Entry 9DBK (electron microscopy, 3.12 A resolution); this record covers chain A.

Chain A:
Protein: Sodium channel protein type 10 subunit alpha
Source organism: Homo sapiens
UniProtKB: Q9Y5Y9 (SCNAA_HUMAN); residue numbers follow UniProt; this construct covers 1-1956
Chain sequence (2001 residues; row label = number of the first residue in the row; numbers below 1 keep their minus sign (Asp-44 is residue -44)):
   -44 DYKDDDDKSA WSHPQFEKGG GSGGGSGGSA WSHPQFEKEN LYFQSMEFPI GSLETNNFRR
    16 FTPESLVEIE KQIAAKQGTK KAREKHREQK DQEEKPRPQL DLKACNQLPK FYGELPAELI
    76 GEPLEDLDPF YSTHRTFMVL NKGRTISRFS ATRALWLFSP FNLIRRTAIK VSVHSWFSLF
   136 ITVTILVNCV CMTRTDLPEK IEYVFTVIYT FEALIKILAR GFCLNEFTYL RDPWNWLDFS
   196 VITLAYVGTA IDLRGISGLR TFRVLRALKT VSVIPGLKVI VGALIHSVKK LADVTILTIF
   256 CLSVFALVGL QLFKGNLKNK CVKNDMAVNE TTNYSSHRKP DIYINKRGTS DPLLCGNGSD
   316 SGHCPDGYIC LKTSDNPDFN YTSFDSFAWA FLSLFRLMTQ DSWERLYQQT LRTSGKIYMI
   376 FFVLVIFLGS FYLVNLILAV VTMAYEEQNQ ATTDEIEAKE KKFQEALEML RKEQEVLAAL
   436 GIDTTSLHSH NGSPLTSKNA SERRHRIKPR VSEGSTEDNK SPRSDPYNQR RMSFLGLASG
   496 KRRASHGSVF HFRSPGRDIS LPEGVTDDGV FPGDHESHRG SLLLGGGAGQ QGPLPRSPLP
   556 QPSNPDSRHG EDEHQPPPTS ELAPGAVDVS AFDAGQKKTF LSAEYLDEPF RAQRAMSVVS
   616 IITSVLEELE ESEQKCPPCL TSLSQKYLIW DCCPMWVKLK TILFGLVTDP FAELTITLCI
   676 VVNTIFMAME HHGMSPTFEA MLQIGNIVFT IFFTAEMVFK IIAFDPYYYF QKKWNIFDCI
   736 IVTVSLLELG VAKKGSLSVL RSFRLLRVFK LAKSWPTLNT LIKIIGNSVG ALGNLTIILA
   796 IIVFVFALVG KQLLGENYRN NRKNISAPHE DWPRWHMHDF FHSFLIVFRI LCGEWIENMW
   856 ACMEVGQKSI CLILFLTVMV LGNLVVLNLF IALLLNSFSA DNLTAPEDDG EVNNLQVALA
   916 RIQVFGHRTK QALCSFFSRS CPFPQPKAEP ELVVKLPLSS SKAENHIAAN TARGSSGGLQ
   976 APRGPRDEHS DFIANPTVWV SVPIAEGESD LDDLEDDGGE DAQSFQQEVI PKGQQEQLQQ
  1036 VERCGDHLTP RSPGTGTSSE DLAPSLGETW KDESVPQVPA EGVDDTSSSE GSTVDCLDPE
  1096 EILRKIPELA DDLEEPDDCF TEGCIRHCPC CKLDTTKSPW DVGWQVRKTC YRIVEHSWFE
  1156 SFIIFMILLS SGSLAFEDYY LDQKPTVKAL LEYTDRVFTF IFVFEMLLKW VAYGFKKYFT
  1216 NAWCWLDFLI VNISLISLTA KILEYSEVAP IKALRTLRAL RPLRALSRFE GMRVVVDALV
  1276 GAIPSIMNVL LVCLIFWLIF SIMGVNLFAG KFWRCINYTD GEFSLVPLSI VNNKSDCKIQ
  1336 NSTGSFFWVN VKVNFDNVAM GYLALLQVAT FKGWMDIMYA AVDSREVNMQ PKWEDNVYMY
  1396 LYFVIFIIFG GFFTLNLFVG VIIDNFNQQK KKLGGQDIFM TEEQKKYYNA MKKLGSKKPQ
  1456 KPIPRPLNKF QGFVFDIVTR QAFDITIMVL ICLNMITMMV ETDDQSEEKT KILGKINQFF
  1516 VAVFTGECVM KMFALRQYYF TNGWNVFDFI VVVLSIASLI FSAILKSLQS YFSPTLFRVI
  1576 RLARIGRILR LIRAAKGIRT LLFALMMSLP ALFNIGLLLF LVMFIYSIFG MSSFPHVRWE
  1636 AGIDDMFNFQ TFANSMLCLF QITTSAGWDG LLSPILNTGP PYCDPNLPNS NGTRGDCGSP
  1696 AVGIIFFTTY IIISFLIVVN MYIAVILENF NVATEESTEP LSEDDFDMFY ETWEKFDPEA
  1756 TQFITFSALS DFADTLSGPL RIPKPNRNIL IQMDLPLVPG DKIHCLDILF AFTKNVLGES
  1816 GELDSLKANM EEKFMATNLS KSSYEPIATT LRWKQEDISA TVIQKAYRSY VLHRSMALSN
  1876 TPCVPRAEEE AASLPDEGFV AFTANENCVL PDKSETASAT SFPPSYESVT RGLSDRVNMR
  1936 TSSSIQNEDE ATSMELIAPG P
Unresolved in the structure: -44 to 231, 281-294, 408-650, 896-1135, 1727-1956
Sequence notes: expression tag (-44 to 0); variant Val1713 (Met in Q9Y5Y9)
Cystine bridges: Cys276-Cys319, Cys310-Cys325, Cys857-Cys866, Cys1310-Cys1332, Cys1678-Cys1692
Glycans and other covalent adducts: N-acetylglucosamine (NAG) linked to Asn312, Asn819, Asn1312, Asn1328; glycan linked to Asn1336
Residues lining bound ligands:
  - 1-O-octadecyl-sn-glycero-3-phosphocholine (LPE), molecule 1: Phe260, Val263, Leu267, Ile372, Tyr373, Ile375, Phe376, Leu379, Ser1568, Thr1570, Leu1571, Val1574
  - 1-O-octadecyl-sn-glycero-3-phosphocholine (LPE), molecule 2: Asp315, Lys371, Ile372, Met374, Phe1615, Phe1647, Ala1648, Met1651
  - 1-O-octadecyl-sn-glycero-3-phosphocholine (LPE), molecule 3: Leu673, Val676, Val677, Ile680, Phe681, Met684, Ser690, Thr692, Phe693, Met696
  - 1-O-octadecyl-sn-glycero-3-phosphocholine (LPE), molecule 4: Ile680, Met684, His686, Phe693
  - 1-O-octadecyl-sn-glycero-3-phosphocholine (LPE), molecule 5: Ala683, Met684, His686, Gly688, Leu1293, Asn1352, Val1353, Tyr1357
  - 1-O-octadecyl-sn-glycero-3-phosphocholine (LPE), molecule 6: Ile780, Ser783, Val784, Thr791, Leu794, Phe843, Leu846, Val881, Leu884, Ala1364, Phe1366, Ile1402, Ile1403, Phe1404, Gly1406, Phe1407, Phe1408
  - 1-O-octadecyl-sn-glycero-3-phosphocholine (LPE), molecule 7: Thr1215, Asn1216, Ala1217, Trp1218, Leu1221, Leu1224, Ile1228, Leu1255, Leu1258, Arg1268, Asp1272, Val1275
  - phosphatidyl serine (P5S; O-[(R)-{[(2R)-2,3-bis(octadecanoyloxy)propyl]oxy}(hydroxy)phosphoryl]-L-serine), molecule 1: Asn335, Tyr336, Ala343, Trp344, Phe346, Leu347, Phe350, Lys863, Ser864, Leu867, Ile868, Leu871, Thr872, Val875, Leu876
  - phosphatidyl serine (P5S), molecule 2: Leu1285, Cys1288, Leu1289, Trp1292, Asn1352, Ala1354, Met1355, Tyr1357, Leu1358, Leu1361, Pro1695, Ala1696, Ile1699, Ile1700, Thr1703, Thr1704, Ile1707
Curated features (UniProtKB/Swiss-Prot):
  - modified residue (Phosphoserine): Ser441, Ser444, Ser467, Ser479, Ser612, Ser615, Ser1451
  - glycosylation (N-linked (GlcNAc...) asparagine): Asn284, Asn288, Asn312, Asn335, Asn819, Asn1312, Asn1328, Asn1336, Asn1686
  - natural variant: Leu554 (L554P: In FEPS2), Arg916 (R916W: Found in a renal cell carcinoma sample), Ala1304 (A1304T: In FEPS2), Cys1523 (C1523Y: No gain in function in response to depolarization), Val1713 (M1713V: this construct carries the variant)
From the paper describing this entry:
  - specificity-determining residues: Val746, Lys748 (by similarity / conservation)

In short:
Bound to chain A: 7 copies of 1-O-octadecyl-sn-glycero-3-phosphocholine and phosphatidyl serine. Covalently
linked N-acetylglucosamine: at Asn312, Asn819, Asn1312 and Asn1328. The paper reports specificity determinants
Val746 and Lys748.
Chain A is Sodium channel protein type 10 subunit alpha (Homo sapiens); the structure, Full-length apo human
voltage-gated sodium channel 1.8 (NaV1.8), was determined by electron microscopy (same publication as 9DBL,
9DBM and 9DBN).
